Entry 2E74 (X-ray diffraction, 3.00 A resolution); this record covers chains B and C of the 8 polymer chains in the assembly.

== Chain B ==
Molecule: Cytochrome b6-f complex subunit 4
Organism: Mastigocladus laminosus
UniProtKB: P83792 (PETD_MASLA); residues 1-160 here = UniProt positions 1-160
Amino-acid sequence (160 residues; row label = number of the first residue in the row):
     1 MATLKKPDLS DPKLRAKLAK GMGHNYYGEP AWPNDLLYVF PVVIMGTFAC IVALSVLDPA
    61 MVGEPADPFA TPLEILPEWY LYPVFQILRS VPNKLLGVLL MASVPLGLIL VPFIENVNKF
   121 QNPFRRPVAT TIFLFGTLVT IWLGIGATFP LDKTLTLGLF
Residues lining bound ligands:
  - beta-carotene (BCR): Val43, Gly46, Thr47
  - chlorophyll a (CLA): Tyr80, Pro83, Val84, Ile87, Met101, Ala102, Val104, Pro105, Leu106, Leu108, Ile109, Val111, Ile132, Phe133, Gly136, Val139, Thr140
  - heme (HEM): Asn25, Val39, Phe40, Val43, Ile44
  - dioleoyl-phosphatidylcholine (OPC; (7R,17E)-4-hydroxy-N,N,N,7-tetramethyl-7-[(8E)-octadec-8-enoyloxy]-10-oxo-3,5,9-trioxa-4-phosphaheptacos-17-en-1-aminium 4-oxide), molecule 1: Thr47, Cys50, Ile51, Leu54
  - dioleoyl-phosphatidylcholine (OPC), molecule 2: Ile87, Leu100, Ser103, Val104, Gly107, Leu108, Val111, Ile114, Glu115, Val117, Asn118, Phe120, Arg126, Pro127, Val128, Ala129, Ile132, Leu143
From the paper describing this entry:
  - Cd2+ coordination: Asp58

== Chain C ==
Molecule: Apocytochrome f
Organism: Mastigocladus laminosus
UniProtKB: P83793 (CYF_MASLA); residue numbers follow UniProt; this construct covers 1-289
Amino-acid sequence (289 residues; each row starts with the number of its first residue):
     1 YPFWAQQTYP PTPREPTGRI VCANCHLAAK PAEVEVPQSV LPDTVFKAVV KIPYDTKLQQ
    61 VAADGSKVGL NVGAVLMLPE GFKIAPEERI PEELKKEVGD VYFQPYKEGQ DNVLLVGPLP
   121 GEQYQEIVFP VLSPNPTTDK NIHFGKYAIH LGANRGRGQI YPTGEKSNNN VFTASATGTI
   181 TKIAKEEDEY GNVKYQVSIQ TDSGKTVVDT IPAGPELIVS EGQAVKAGEA LTNNPNVGGF
   241 GQDDTEIVLQ DPNRVKWMIA FICLVMLAQL MLILKKKQVE KVQAAEMNF
Disordered / not traced: 289
Glycans and other covalent adducts: heme (HEM) linked to Cys25
Bound ions: heme Fe: Tyr1, His26
Residues lining bound ligands: heme (HEM): Tyr1, Pro2, Trp4, Ala5, Thr8, Tyr9, Val21, Cys22, His26, Gln60, Ala63, Gly69, Leu70, Asn71, Val72, Gly73, Ala74, Val75, Pro118, Asn154, Gly156, Arg157, Gly158, Gln159, Ile160, Tyr161, Pro162
From the paper describing this entry:
  - Cd2+ coordination: His143

== Chain B / chain C interface ==
Pairs across the interface (40; chain B residue first):
  Met1(B) with Met287(C), hydrophobic
  Ala2(B) with Glu280(C)
  Thr3(B) with Gln283(C), hydrogen bond; Met287(C)
  Leu4(B) with Met287(C)
  Glu29(B) with Lys276(C), salt bridge
  Asn34(B) with Lys276(C), hydrogen bond (backbone-side chain); Gln283(C)
  Asp35(B) with Lys276(C), salt bridge
  Tyr38(B) with Leu272(C); Lys275(C); Lys276(C); Val279(C)
  Val39(B) with Lys276(C)
  Pro41(B) with Leu272(C), hydrophobic
  Val42(B) with Gln269(C), hydrogen bond (backbone-side chain); Leu272(C), hydrophobic; Ile273(C), hydrophobic
  Met45(B) with Val265(C), hydrophobic
  Gly46(B) with Gln269(C)
  Phe48(B) with Phe261(C), hydrophobic
  Ala49(B) with Val265(C), hydrophobic
  Ala53(B) with Met258(C), hydrophobic
  Val56(B) with Gln250(C); Arg254(C); Met258(C), hydrophobic
  Leu57(B) with Gln38(C), hydrogen bond (backbone-side chain); Met258(C), hydrophobic
  Asp58(B) with Lys146(C), salt bridge
  Pro59(B) with Lys146(C)
  Met61(B) with Lys146(C); Ala148(C)
  Glu64(B) with Arg14(C), salt bridge; Pro16(C)
  Asp67(B) with Pro16(C)
  Ala70(B) with Pro16(C), hydrophobic; Thr17(C)
  Thr71(B) with Thr17(C)
  Pro72(B) with Thr17(C)
  Leu73(B) with Thr17(C), hydrogen bond (backbone-backbone)
Also at the interface, not in a pair above, chain B (32 interface residues in all): Pro30, Pro33, Leu37, Val52, Ala60
Also at the interface, not in a pair above, chain C (30 interface residues in all): Gly18, Arg19, Ser39, Tyr147, Gln242, Glu246, Val248, Val255, Ile262, Ala268

== In short ==
The interface between chain B and chain C involves 32 residues on one side and 30 on the other; the contacts
include 5 hydrogen bonds and 4 salt bridges. Among the polar pairs are Glu29(B)-Lys276(C), Asp35(B)-Lys276(C)
and Asp58(B)-Lys146(C). The paper reports Cd2+ coordination by Asp58(B) and His143(C).
Here chain B is Cytochrome b6-f complex subunit 4 and chain C is Apocytochrome f, both from Mastigocladus
laminosus. Entry 2E74 (Crystal Structure of the Cytochrome b6f Complex from M.laminosus) was determined by
X-ray diffraction together with 2E75 and 2E76 from the same study.
